8XYK - chains B and G of the 5 polymer chains in the assembly; structure by electron microscopy, 3.03 A resolution.

Chain B:
Protein: Guanine nucleotide-binding protein G(I)/G(S)/G(T) subunit beta-1
Organism: Homo sapiens
Reference sequence: P62873 (GBB1_HUMAN); numbering as in UniProt (aligned over 3-340)
Sequence (350 residues; each row starts with the number of its first residue; numbers below 1 keep their minus sign (Met-9 is residue -9)):
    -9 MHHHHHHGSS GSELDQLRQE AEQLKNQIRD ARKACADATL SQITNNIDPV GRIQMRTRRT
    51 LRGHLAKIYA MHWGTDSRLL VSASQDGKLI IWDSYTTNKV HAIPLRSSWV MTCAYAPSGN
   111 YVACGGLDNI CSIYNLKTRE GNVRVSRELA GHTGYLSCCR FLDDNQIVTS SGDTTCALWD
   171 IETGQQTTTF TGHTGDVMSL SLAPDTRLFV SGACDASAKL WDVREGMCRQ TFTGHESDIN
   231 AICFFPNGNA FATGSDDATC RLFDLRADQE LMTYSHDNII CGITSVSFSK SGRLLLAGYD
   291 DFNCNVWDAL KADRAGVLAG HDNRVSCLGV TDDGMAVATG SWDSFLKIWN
Unresolved in the structure: -9 to 4
Construct notes: initiating methionine (-9); expression tag (-8 to 2)
Curated features (UniProtKB/Swiss-Prot):
  - modified residue: His266 (Phosphohistidine)

Chain G:
Protein: Guanine nucleotide-binding protein G(I)/G(S)/G(O) subunit gamma-2
Organism: Homo sapiens
Reference sequence: P59768 (GBG2_HUMAN); residues 1-71 here = UniProt positions 1-71
Sequence (71 residues; row label = number of the first residue in the row):
     1 MASNNTASIA QARKLVEQLK MEANIDRIKV SKAAADLMAY CEAHAKEDPL LTPVPASENP
    61 FREKKFFCAI L
Unresolved in the structure: 1-8, 62-71
Curated features (UniProtKB/Swiss-Prot):
  - modified residue: Ala2 (N-acetylalanine), Cys68 (Cysteine methyl ester)
  - lipidation: Cys68 (S-geranylgeranyl cysteine)

Interface between chain B and chain G:
Residue-residue contacts - 74 pairs, chain B then chain G:
  Leu7(B) - Ala12(G)  hydrophobic
  Leu7(B) - Val16(G)
  Arg8(B) - Ala12(G)
  Ala11(B) - Val16(G)  hydrophobic
  Ala11(B) - Leu19(G)
  Leu14(B) - Val16(G)
  Leu14(B) - Leu19(G)  hydrophobic
  Leu14(B) - Lys20(G)
  Lys15(B) - Leu19(G)
  Ile18(B) - Ala23(G)  hydrophobic
  Ala21(B) - Arg27(G)
  Ala24(B) - Lys29(G)  hydrogen bond (backbone-side chain)
  Cys25(B) - Arg27(G)
  Cys25(B) - Ile28(G)
  Cys25(B) - Lys29(G)
  Cys25(B) - Val30(G)
  Ala26(B) - Val30(G)  hydrophobic
  Asp27(B) - Lys29(G)  salt bridge
  Asp27(B) - Val30(G)
  Ala28(B) - Val30(G)
  Leu30(B) - Ala34(G)  hydrophobic
  Ile33(B) - Ser31(G)
  Ile33(B) - Met38(G)  hydrophobic
  Ile37(B) - Met38(G)  hydrophobic
  Val40(B) - Leu51(G)  hydrophobic
  Ile43(B) - Leu51(G)
  Arg48(B) - Phe61(G)
  Arg49(B) - Pro60(G)
  Arg49(B) - Phe61(G)
  Ser84(B) - Phe61(G)
  Tyr85(B) - Pro60(G)
  Tyr85(B) - Phe61(G)  hydrophobic
  Cys218(B) - Gln18(G)
  Cys218(B) - Glu22(G)  hydrogen bond
  Arg219(B) - Glu22(G)
  Gln220(B) - Glu22(G)
  Thr221(B) - Glu22(G)
  Phe235(B) - Tyr40(G)  hydrophobic
  Pro236(B) - Tyr40(G)
  Asn237(B) - Tyr40(G)
  Leu252(B) - Leu37(G)  hydrophobic
  Asp254(B) - Ala33(G)
  Asp254(B) - Leu37(G)
  Arg256(B) - Arg27(G)
  Arg256(B) - Ile28(G)
  Arg256(B) - Asp36(G)  salt bridge
  Ala257(B) - Arg27(G)
  Ala257(B) - Ile28(G)
  Ala257(B) - Ala33(G)  hydrophobic
  Asp258(B) - Arg27(G)  salt bridge
  Gln259(B) - Val30(G)
  Leu261(B) - Leu37(G)  hydrophobic
  Ser279(B) - Asp48(G)  hydrogen bond
  Lys280(B) - Glu47(G)
  Lys280(B) - Asp48(G)
  Ser281(B) - Tyr40(G)
  Ser281(B) - Cys41(G)  hydrogen bond (side chain-backbone)
  Ser281(B) - His44(G)  hydrogen bond (side chain-backbone)
  Ser281(B) - Ala45(G)
  Ser281(B) - Asp48(G)  hydrogen bond (backbone-side chain)
  Arg283(B) - Cys41(G)
  Arg283(B) - Leu51(G)
  Leu284(B) - Leu51(G)  hydrophobic
  Leu300(B) - Met38(G)  hydrophobic
  Leu300(B) - Cys41(G)  hydrophobic
  Asp323(B) - Pro49(G)
  Gly324(B) - Pro49(G)
  Gly324(B) - Leu50(G)
  Met325(B) - Pro49(G)  hydrophobic
  Met325(B) - Pro60(G)
  Ala326(B) - Phe61(G)  hydrophobic
  Val327(B) - Leu50(G)  hydrophobic
  Asn340(B) - Leu50(G)
  Asn340(B) - Asn59(G)  hydrogen bond
Also at the interface, not in a pair above, chain B (54 interface residues in all): Glu10, Met45, Met217, Ala240, Gly282, Val320, Ile338
Also at the interface, not in a pair above, chain G (32 interface residues in all): Ile9, Met21, Ile25

Overview:
54 residues of chain B and 32 residues of chain G are in contact, with 7 hydrogen bonds and 3 salt bridges.
Polar contacts include Asp27(B)-Lys29(G), Arg256(B)-Asp36(G) and Asp258(B)-Arg27(G).
Chain B is Guanine nucleotide-binding protein G(I)/G(S)/G(T) subunit beta-1 and chain G is Guanine
nucleotide-binding protein G(I)/G(S)/G(O) subunit gamma-2, both from Homo sapiens; the structure, Structure of
CXCR3 in complex with VUF10661 and Go (Full map), was determined by electron microscopy (same publication as
8XXY, 8XXZ, 8XYI, 8Y0H and 8Y0N).
